PDB entry 8XLA | X-ray diffraction, 3.50 A resolution | chains A and Z of the 7 polymer chains in the assembly

[Chain A]
Protein: Beta sliding clamp
From: Neisseria gonorrhoeae FA 1090
Reference sequence: Q5FAJ1 (Q5FAJ1_NEIG1); residue numbers follow UniProt; this construct covers 1-367
Chain sequence (387 residues; row label = number of the first residue in the row; note: 1 number in that range is skipped by the numbering (no residue carries it; nothing is unmodelled there); numbers below 1 keep their minus sign (Met-20 is residue -20)):
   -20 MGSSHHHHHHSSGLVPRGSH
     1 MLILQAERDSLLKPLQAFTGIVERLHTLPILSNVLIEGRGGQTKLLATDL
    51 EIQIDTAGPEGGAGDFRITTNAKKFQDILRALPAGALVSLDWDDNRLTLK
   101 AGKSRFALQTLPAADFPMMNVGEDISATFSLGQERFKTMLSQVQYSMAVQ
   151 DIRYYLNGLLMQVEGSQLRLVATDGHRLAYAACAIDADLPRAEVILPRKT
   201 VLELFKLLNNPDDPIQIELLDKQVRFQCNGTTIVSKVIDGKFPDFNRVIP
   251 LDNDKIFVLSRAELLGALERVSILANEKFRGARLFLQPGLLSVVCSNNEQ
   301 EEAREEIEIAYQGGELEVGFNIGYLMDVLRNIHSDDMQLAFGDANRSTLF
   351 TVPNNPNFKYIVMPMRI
Not modelled in the structure: -20 to -8
Sequence notes: initiating methionine (-20); expression tag (-19 to -1)

[Chain Z]
Protein: DNA mismatch repair protein MutL
From: Neisseria gonorrhoeae FA 1090
Reference sequence: Q5F8M6 (MUTL_NEIG1); residues 460-658 here = UniProt positions 460-658
Chain sequence (220 residues; row label = number of the first residue in the row):
   439 TMGSSHHHHHHSSGLVPRGSHSQSELPPLGFAIAQLLGIYILAQAEDSLL
   489 LIDMHAAAERVNYEKMKRQRQENGNLQSQHLLIPVTFAASHEECAALADH
   539 AETLAGFGLELSDMGGNTLAVRAAPVMLGKSDVVSLARDVLGELAQVGSS
   589 QTIASHENRILATMSCHGSIRAGRRLTLPEMNALLRDMENTPRSNQCNHG
   639 RPTWVKLTLKELDTLFLRGQ
Not modelled in the structure: 439-463, 586-591, 657-658
Sequence notes: expression tag (439-459)

[Chain A / chain Z interface]
Residue-residue contacts (29):
  Gln150(A) with Lys568(Z), hydrogen bond
  Asp151(A) with Ser569(Z)
  Ile152(A) with Ser569(Z); Arg609(Z)
  Arg153(A) with Ile521(Z); Val523(Z)
  Leu156(A) with Ile521(Z), hydrophobic
  Gly175(A) with Leu520(Z), hydrogen bond (backbone-backbone); Ile521(Z)
  His176(A) with Gln517(Z); Leu520(Z)
  Val248(A) with Leu520(Z), hydrophobic
  Phe279(A) with Val564(Z); Met565(Z), hydrophobic
  Asn345(A) with His518(Z)
  Met363(A) with Gln517(Z), hydrogen bond (backbone-side chain); His518(Z); Leu519(Z); Leu520(Z), hydrophobic
  Pro364(A) with Gln517(Z); His518(Z), hydrogen bond (backbone-backbone)
  Met365(A) with Gln515(Z); Ser516(Z); Gln517(Z)
  Arg366(A) with Gln515(Z); Ser516(Z), hydrogen bond (backbone-backbone); His518(Z); Glu548(Z), salt bridge
  Ile367(A) with Gln515(Z)
Other interface residues (no listed pair), chain A (19 interface residues in all): Leu178, Pro243, Tyr324, Ile361

[Summary]
19 residues of chain A and 14 residues of chain Z are in contact, with 5 hydrogen bonds and 1 salt bridge.
Among the polar pairs are Arg366(A)-Glu548(Z), Gln150(A)-Lys568(Z) and Met363(A)-Gln517(Z).
Here chain A is Beta sliding clamp and chain Z is DNA mismatch repair protein MutL, both from Neisseria
gonorrhoeae FA 1090. Entry 8XLA (Mismatch Repair Complex) was determined by X-ray diffraction.
